PDB entry 6SSN | X-ray diffraction, 1.51 A resolution | chain A

# Chain A
Molecule: RNase 3/1 version3
Organism: synthetic construct
Sequence (130 residues; each row starts with the number of its first residue; numbering starts at 0):
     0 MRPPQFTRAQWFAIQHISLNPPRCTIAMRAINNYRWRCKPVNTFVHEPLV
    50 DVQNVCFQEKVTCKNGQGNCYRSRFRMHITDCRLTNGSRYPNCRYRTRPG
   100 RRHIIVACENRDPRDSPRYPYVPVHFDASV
Cystine bridges: Cys-23/Cys-81, Cys-37/Cys-92, Cys-55/Cys-107, Cys-62/Cys-69
What the authors report for this chain:
  - binding site for phosphate ion: Gln-4, Phe-11, His-15, Tyr-33, Lys-38, Thr-84, Arg-93, Arg-95, His-124
  - catalytic residues: His-15, Lys-38, His-124
  - contacts within the chain: Thr-6/Asp-114, Arg-7/Glu-108, Gln-14/Lys-38, Tyr-70/Tyr-120, Asp-80/Arg-101 (salt bridge), His-124/Asp-126
  - binding site for phosphate ion: Phe-125 (from molecular simulation)

# Overview
The paper reports catalytic residues His-15, Lys-38 and His-124; a binding site for phosphate ion at Gln-4,
Phe-11 and His-15 among others.
Chain A is RNase 3/1 version3 (synthetic construct); the structure, RNASE 3/1 version3, was determined by
X-ray diffraction (same publication as 6YBC, 6YBE and 6YMT).
